3OEF - chain X; structure by X-ray diffraction, 1.60 A resolution.

== Chain X ==
Protein: Mitogen-activated protein kinase 14
Organism: Homo sapiens
Notes: EC 2.7.11.24
UniProt: Q16539 (MK14_HUMAN); numbering as in UniProt (aligned over 1-360)
Sequence (360 residues; each row starts with the number of its first residue):
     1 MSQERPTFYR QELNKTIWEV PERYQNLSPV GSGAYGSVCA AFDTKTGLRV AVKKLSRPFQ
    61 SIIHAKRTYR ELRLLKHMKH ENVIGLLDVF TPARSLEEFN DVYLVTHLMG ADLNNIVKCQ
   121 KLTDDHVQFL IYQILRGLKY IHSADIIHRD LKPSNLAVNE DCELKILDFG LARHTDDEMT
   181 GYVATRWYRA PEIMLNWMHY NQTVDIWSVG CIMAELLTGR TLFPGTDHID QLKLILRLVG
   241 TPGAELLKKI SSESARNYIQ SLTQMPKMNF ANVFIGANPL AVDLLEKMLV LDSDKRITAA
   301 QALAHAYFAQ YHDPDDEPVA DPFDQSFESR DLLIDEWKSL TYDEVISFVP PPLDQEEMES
Disordered / not traced: 1-4, 174-184, 264-266, 353-360
Construct notes: engineered mutation Phe323 (Tyr in Q16539)
Swiss-Prot annotation at these positions:
  - motif: Thr180 to Tyr182 (TXY)
  - active site: Asp168 (Proton acceptor)
  - binding site (ATP): Val30 to Val38, Lys53
  - modified residue: Ser2 (N-acetylserine), Thr16 (Phosphothreonine), Lys53 (N6-acetyllysine), Lys152 (N6-acetyllysine), Thr180 (Phosphothreonine), Tyr182 (Phosphotyrosine), Thr263 (Phosphothreonine)
  - natural variant: Ala51 (A51V: In a gastric adenocarcinoma sample), Pro322 (P322R: In a lung adenocarcinoma sample)
  - mutagenesis: Ala34 (A34V: Lowered kinase activity), Lys53 (K53R: Loss of kinase activity), Lys54 (K54R: Impairs MAP2K6/MKK6-dependent autophosphorylation), Tyr69 (Y69H: Lowered kinase activity), Asp168 (D168A: Loss of kinase activity), Thr175 (T175A: No effect on either the kinase activity or tyrosine phosphorylation), Asp176 (D176A: Emulation of the active state. Increase in activity; when associated with S-327 or L-327), Asp177 (D177A: Loss of kinase activity), Thr180 (T180E: Loss of kinase activity), Tyr182 (Y182F: Loss of kinase activity), Ala320 (A320T: Lowered kinase activity), Phe327 (F327L: Emulation of the active state. Increase in activity; when associated with A-176; F327S: Emulation of the active state. Increase in activity; when associated with A-176), 1 further mutagenesis entry in UniProt

== Overview ==
From UniProt: active-site residue Asp168, 10 ATP-binding residues and 13 mutagenesis sites.
Chain X is Mitogen-activated protein kinase 14 (Homo sapiens); the structure, Crystal structure of Y323F
inactive mutant of p38alpha MAP kinase, was determined by X-ray diffraction, deposited together with 3OD6,
3ODY and 3ODZ.
